PDB entry 2ZUD | X-ray diffraction, 3.20 A resolution | chains A and B

== Chain A (and B) ==
Protein: DNA repair and recombination protein radA
Organism: Sulfolobus solfataricus
Notes: chain B of this document is another copy of the same molecule, construct and numbering; everything in this record applies to it too
UniProtKB: Q55075 (RADA_SULSO); numbering as in UniProt (aligned over 1-324)
Sequence (324 residues; each row starts with the number of its first residue):
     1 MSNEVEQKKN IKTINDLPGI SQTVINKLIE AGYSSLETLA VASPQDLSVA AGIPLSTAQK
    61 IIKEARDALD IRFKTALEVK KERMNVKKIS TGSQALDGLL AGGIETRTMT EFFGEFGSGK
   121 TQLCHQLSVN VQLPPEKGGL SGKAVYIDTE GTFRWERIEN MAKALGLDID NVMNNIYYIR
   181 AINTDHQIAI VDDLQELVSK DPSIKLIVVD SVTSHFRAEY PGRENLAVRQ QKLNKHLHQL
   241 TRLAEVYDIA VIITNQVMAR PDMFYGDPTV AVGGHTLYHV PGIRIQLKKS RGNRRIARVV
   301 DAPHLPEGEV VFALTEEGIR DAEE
Disordered / not traced: 1-10, 259-276, 324 (chain B: 1-11, 260-274, 324)
UniProt features mapped onto this chain:
  - binding site (ATP): G114 to T121
From the paper describing this entry:
  - mutagenesis - R72A (0.011+/-0.002 min-1): decreased catalytic activity (ATP hydrolysis)

== How chain A and chain B interact ==
Residue-residue contacts - 40 pairs, chain A then chain B:
  E150(A) with Q94(B)
  W155(A) with K80(B); R83(B)
  E159(A) with K80(B), salt bridge
  D170(A) with L77(B)
  M173(A) with T75(B); A76(B); L77(B), hydrogen bond (backbone-backbone); K80(B)
  N174(A) with T75(B), hydrogen bond (backbone-side chain)
  I176(A) with T75(B); A76(B), hydrogen bond (backbone-backbone)
  Y177(A) with F73(B), hydrophobic; K74(B)
  Y178(A) with K74(B), hydrogen bond (backbone-backbone); V79(B), hydrophobic
  I179(A) with F73(B), hydrophobic
  R180(A) with Q94(B), hydrogen bond (side chain-backbone); G98(B)
  I182(A) with G98(B); L99(B); V310(B)
  N183(A) with E37(B); E309(B)
  D185(A) with E37(B); V41(B)
  H186(A) with E37(B), salt bridge; L69(B); E307(B), hydrogen bond (side chain-backbone)
  I188(A) with V41(B), hydrophobic
  I190(A) with F73(B), hydrophobic
  D193(A) with R66(B); I71(B)
  L194(A) with F73(B), hydrophobic
  L197(A) with F73(B), hydrophobic
  K200(A) with R72(B)
  R217(A) with E323(B), salt bridge
  A218(A) with R294(B), hydrogen bond (backbone-side chain); V311(B)
  P221(A) with R294(B)
Interface residues without a listed pair, chain A (30 interface residues in all): V145, F153, A189, D192, E219, N225
Interface residues without a listed pair, chain B (26 interface residues in all): T38, R291, G308

== Summary ==
30 residues of chain A and 26 residues of chain B are in contact, with 7 hydrogen bonds and 3 salt bridges.
Polar pairs include E159(A)-K80(B), H186(A)-E37(B) and R217(A)-E323(B). From UniProt: 8 ATP-binding residues
on chain A. The paper reports that R72A of chain A reduces catalytic activity (ATP hydrolysis).
Both chains are DNA repair and recombination protein radA (Sulfolobus solfataricus). Entry 2ZUD (Crystal
Structure of Left-handed RadA Filament) was determined by X-ray diffraction (same publication as 2ZUB and
2ZUC).
